PDB entry 1B13 | X-ray diffraction, 1.50 A resolution | chain A

Chain A:
Molecule: Protein (rubredoxin)
From: Clostridium pasteurianum
UniProtKB: P00268 (RUBR_CLOPA); residue numbers follow UniProt; this construct covers 1-54
Chain sequence (54 residues; numbered 1 to 54; the number before each row is that of its first residue):
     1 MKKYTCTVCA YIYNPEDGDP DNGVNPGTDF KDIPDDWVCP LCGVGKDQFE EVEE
Differences from the reference sequence: engineered mutation Ala10 (Gly in P00268)
Curated features (UniProtKB/Swiss-Prot):
  - binding site (Fe cation): Cys6, Cys9, Cys39, Cys42
  - modified residue: Met1 (N-formylmethionine)
Bound ions: Fe ion: Cys6, Cys9, Cys39, Cys42

In short:
Cys6, Cys9, Cys39 and Cys42 coordinate a Fe ion ion. From UniProt: 4 Fe cation-binding residues.
Chain A is Protein (rubredoxin) (Clostridium pasteurianum); the structure, Clostridium pasteurianum rubredoxin
G10A mutant, was determined by X-ray diffraction, deposited together with 1B2J and 1B2O.
